1L48 - chain A; structure by X-ray diffraction, 1.70 A resolution.

# Chain A
Name: T4 lysozyme
Organism: Enterobacteria phage T4
Notes: EC 3.2.1.17
UniProtKB: P00720 (LYS_BPT4); numbering as in UniProt (aligned over 1-164)
Sequence (164 residues; each row starts with the number of its first residue):
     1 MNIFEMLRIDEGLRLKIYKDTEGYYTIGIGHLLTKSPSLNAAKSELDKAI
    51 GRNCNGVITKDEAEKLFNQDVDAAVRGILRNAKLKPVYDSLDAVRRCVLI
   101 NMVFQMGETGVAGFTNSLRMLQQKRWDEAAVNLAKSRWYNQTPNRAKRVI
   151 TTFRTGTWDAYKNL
Construct notes: engineered mutation Val98 (Ala in P00720)
Covalently attached groups: beta-mercaptoethanol (BME) linked to Cys97
Curated features (UniProtKB/Swiss-Prot):
  - active site (Proton donor/acceptor): Glu11, Asp20
  - binding site (substrate): Leu32, Phe104, Ser117, Asn132
  - mutagenesis: Glu11 (E11A/F/H/M/N: Complete loss of enzymatic activity; E11N: Loss of 84% of enzymatic activity; E11Q: Complete loss of activity), Asp20 (D20A/N/S/T: Complete loss of enzymatic activity; D20C: Nearly no effet on specific enzymatic activity; D20E/Q: Loss of 99% of enzymatic activity), Thr26 (T26E: Complete loss of activity at neutral pH; covalently bound substrate; T26H: Facilitates transglycosylation more effectively than hydrolysis; covalently bound substrate), Gly30 (G30A: Almost complete loss of enzymatic activity; G30F: Almost complete loss of enzymatic activity. The enzyme is destabilized by 1.5 kcal/mol), Ser117 (S117F: 10-fold decrease in enzymatic activity; S117I: 500-fold decrease in enzymatic activity; S117V: 50-fold decrease in enzymatic activity), Asn132 (N132I: 5-fold decrease in enzymatic activity; N132M/F: 2-fold decrease in enzymatic activity)

# Overview
UniProt lists active-site residues Glu11 and Asp20, 4 substrate-binding residues and 6 mutagenesis sites.
Chain A is T4 lysozyme (Enterobacteria phage T4); the structure, Structural and thermodynamic analysis of the
packing of two alpha-helices in bacteriophage T4 lysozyme, was determined by X-ray diffraction, deposited
together with 1L49, 1L50, 1L51, 1L52 and 1L53.
